8ICJ - chains P and A of the 3 polymer chains in the assembly; structure by X-ray diffraction, 3.20 A resolution.

== Chain P ==
Molecule: 7-nt DNA strand
Sequence (7 nucleotides; each row starts with the number of its first residue):
     1 TCTAATG
Metal / ion sites: Na+: DT6 (shared with Thr101(A), Val103(A), Ile106(A) of chain A)

== Chain A ==
Name: Protein (DNA polymerase beta (e.c.2.7.7.7))
Source organism: Homo sapiens
UniProt: P06746 (DPOB_HUMAN); residues 2-335 here correspond to UniProt positions 1-334 (UniProt number = residue number - 1)
Sequence (335 residues; numbered 1 to 335; the number before each row is that of its first residue):
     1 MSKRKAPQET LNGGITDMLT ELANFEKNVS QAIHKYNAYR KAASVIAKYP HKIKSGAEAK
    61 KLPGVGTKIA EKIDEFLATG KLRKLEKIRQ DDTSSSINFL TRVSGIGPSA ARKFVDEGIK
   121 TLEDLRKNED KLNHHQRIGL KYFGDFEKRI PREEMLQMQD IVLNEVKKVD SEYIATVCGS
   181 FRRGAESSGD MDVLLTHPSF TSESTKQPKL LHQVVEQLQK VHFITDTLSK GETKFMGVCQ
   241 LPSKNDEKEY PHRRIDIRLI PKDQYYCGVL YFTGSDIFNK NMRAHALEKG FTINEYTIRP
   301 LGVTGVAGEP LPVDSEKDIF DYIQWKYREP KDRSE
Disordered / not traced: 1-8
Swiss-Prot annotation at these positions:
  - binding site (K(+)): Lys61
  - binding site (Na(+)): Lys61
Metal / ion sites: Na+: Thr101, Val103, Ile106 (shared with DT6(P) of chain P)
Residues lining bound ligands: dTTP (TTP): Arg149, Ser180, Ser188, Gly189, Asp190

== How chain P and chain A interact ==
Contacting residue pairs - 16 pairs, chain P then chain A:
  DA4(P) - Ser109(A)  sugar contact
  DA5(P) - Gly105(A)  sugar contact
  DA5(P) - Ile106(A)  phosphate contact
  DA5(P) - Gly107(A)  hydrogen bond to the phosphate
  DA5(P) - Pro108(A)  phosphate contact
  DA5(P) - Ser109(A)  hydrogen bond to the phosphate
  DA5(P) - Ala110(A)  hydrogen bond to the phosphate
  DT6(P) - Thr101(A)  phosphate contact
  DT6(P) - Val103(A)  phosphate contact
  DT6(P) - Ser104(A)  phosphate contact
  DT6(P) - Gly105(A)  hydrogen bond to the phosphate
  DT6(P) - Ile106(A)  hydrogen bond to the phosphate
  DT6(P) - Lys234(A)  base contact
  DG7(P) - Ser104(A)  phosphate contact
  DG7(P) - Arg254(A)  salt bridge to the phosphate
  DG7(P) - Asp256(A)  phosphate contact
Also at the interface, not in a pair above, chain A (17 interface residues in all): Ala111, His135, Asp190, Asp192, Met236

== Overview ==
4 residues of chain P and 17 residues of chain A are in contact, with 5 hydrogen bonds and 1 salt bridge.
Polar contacts include DA5(P)-Gly107(A), DA5(P)-Ser109(A) and DA5(P)-Ala110(A). Ligands of chain A: dTTP.
Chain P is a 7-nt DNA strand and chain A is Protein (DNA polymerase beta (e.c.2.7.7.7)) (Homo sapiens); the
structure, DNA polymerase beta (e.c.2.7.7.7)/DNA complex + thymidine-5'-triphosphate, soaked in the presence
of dttp and MGCL2, was determined by X-ray diffraction (same publication as 1ZQT, 7ICE, 7ICF, 7ICG, 7ICH, 7ICI
and 39 further entries).
